PDB entry 5J3N | X-ray diffraction, 2.45 A resolution | chains A and B

# Chain A (and B)
Protein: Green fluorescent protein, HsdR
Source organism: Aequorea victoria
Notes: chain B of this document is another copy of the same molecule, construct and numbering; everything in this record applies to it too
UniProt: chimeric construct of P42212, Q304R3: residues 8-244 from P42212 (GFP_AEQVI) positions 2-238 (UniProt number = residue number - 6); residues 247-398 from Q304R3 positions 887-1038 (UniProt number = residue number + 640)
Amino-acid sequence (396 residues; each row starts with the number of its first residue; note: 2 numbers in that range are skipped by the numbering (no residue carries them; nothing is unmodelled there)):
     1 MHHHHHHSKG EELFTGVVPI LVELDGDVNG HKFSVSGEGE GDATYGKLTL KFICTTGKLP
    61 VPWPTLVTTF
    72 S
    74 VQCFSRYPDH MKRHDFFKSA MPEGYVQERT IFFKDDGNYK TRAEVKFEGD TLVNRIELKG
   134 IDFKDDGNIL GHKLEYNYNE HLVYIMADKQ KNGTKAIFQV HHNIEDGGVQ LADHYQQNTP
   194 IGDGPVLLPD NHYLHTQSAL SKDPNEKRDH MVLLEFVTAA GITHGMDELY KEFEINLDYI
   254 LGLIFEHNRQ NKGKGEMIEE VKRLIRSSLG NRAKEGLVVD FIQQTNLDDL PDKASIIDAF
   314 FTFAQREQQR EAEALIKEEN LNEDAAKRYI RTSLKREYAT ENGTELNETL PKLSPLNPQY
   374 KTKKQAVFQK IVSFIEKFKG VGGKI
Disordered / not traced: 1-5, 263-267 (chain B: 1-6, 239-398)
Glycans and other covalent adducts: covalent link F70-S72; covalent link S72-V74
Modified / non-standard residues: S72 (chromophore; GYS)
Sequence notes: initiating methionine (1); expression tag (2-7); chromophore (72, 72, 72); engineered mutation R86 (Gln80 in P42212), D138 (Glu132 in P42212), E153 (Ser147 in P42212), L155 (Asn149 in P42212), T167 (Ile161 in P42212), A169 (Val163 in P42212), I170 (Asn164 in P42212), Q172 (Lys166 in P42212), V173 (Ile167 in P42212), H174 (Arg168 in P42212), G181 (Ser175 in P42212), H208 (Ser202 in P42212); linker (245-246)
Reported in the primary citation:
  - contacts within the chain: F246-N284, Y45-R285
  - self-association interface (contacts with another copy of this molecule); pairs are residue here / residue on that copy: N333-K47, R349-T44, K376-T236

# How chain A and chain B interact
Contacting residue pairs - 48 pairs, chain A then chain B:
  K107(A) with Y188(B), hydrogen bond
  E153(A) with Y157(B), hydrogen bond (backbone-side chain); Y206(B), hydrogen bond; G234(B)
  H154(A) with Y157(B)
  L155(A) with E153(B); L155(B), hydrophobic
  Y157(A) with E153(B), hydrogen bond (side chain-backbone); H154(B); H174(B)
  M159(A) with V182(B), hydrophobic
  I170(A) with H174(B), hydrogen bond (backbone-side chain)
  Q172(A) with Q172(B); D186(B)
  H174(A) with Y157(B); I170(B)
  N176(A) with N204(B)
  V182(A) with I170(B), hydrophobic
  L184(A) with Y188(B)
  D186(A) with Q172(B)
  Y188(A) with K107(B); L184(B)
  N204(A) with N176(B)
  Y206(A) with E153(B), hydrogen bond; H208(B)
  H208(A) with Y206(B)
  G234(A) with E153(B)
  H237(A) with N150(B); Y151(B); N152(B), hydrogen bond
  G238(A) with A212(B)
  M239(A) with E153(B); Q210(B); A212(B); L227(B)
  D240(A) with L227(B)
  E241(A) with Q210(B), hydrogen bond (backbone-side chain); F229(B)
  L242(A) with Q210(B); F229(B)
  Y243(A) with Q210(B), hydrogen bond (backbone-side chain)
  K348(A) with Y45(B)
  R349(A) with T44(B), hydrogen bond (side chain-backbone); R79(B), hydrogen bond (backbone-side chain)
  Y351(A) with R79(B); D82(B), hydrogen bond
  T353(A) with D82(B)
  N355(A) with D82(B)
Also at the interface, not in a pair above, chain A (32 interface residues in all): N152, F171
Also at the interface, not in a pair above, chain B (30 interface residues in all): F171, T231

# In short
32 residues of chain A face 30 of chain B across their interface, with 12 hydrogen bonds. Polar pairs include
K107(A)-Y188(B), E153(A)-Y157(B) and E153(A)-Y206(B). The paper reports a self-association interface involving
N333(A), R349(A) and K376(A); contacts within the chain involving N284(A), F246(A) and R285(A) among others.
Chain A and chain B are both Green fluorescent protein, HsdR (Aequorea victoria); the structure, C-terminal
domain of EcoR124I HsdR subunit fused with the pH-sensitive GFP variant ratiometric pHluorin, was determined
by X-ray diffraction (same publication as 6H2J).
